PDB entry 1E4H | X-ray diffraction, 1.80 A resolution | chains A and B

# Chain A (and B)
Molecule: Transthyretin
Organism: Homo sapiens
Notes: chain B of this document is another copy of the same molecule, construct and numbering; everything in this record applies to it too
Reference sequence: P02766 (TTHY_HUMAN); residues 1-127 here correspond to UniProt positions 21-147 (UniProt number = residue number + 20)
Amino-acid sequence (127 residues; numbered 1 to 127; the number before each row is that of its first residue):
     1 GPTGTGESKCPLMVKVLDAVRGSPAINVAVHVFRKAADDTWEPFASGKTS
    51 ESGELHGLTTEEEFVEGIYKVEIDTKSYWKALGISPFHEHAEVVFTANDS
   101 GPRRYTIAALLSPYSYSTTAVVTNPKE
Not modelled in the structure: 1-9, 126-127
Construct notes: conflict Glu-63 (Gln in P02766)
Ligand contacts: pentabromophenol (PBR): Lys-15, Leu-17, Ala-108, Leu-110, Thr-119, Val-121
Swiss-Prot annotation at these positions:
  - binding site (L-thyroxine): Lys-15, Glu-54, Ser-117
  - modified residue: Cys-10 (Sulfocysteine), Glu-42 (4-carboxyglutamate), Ser-52 (Phosphoserine)
  - glycosylation: Asn-98 (N-linked (GlcNAc...) asparagine)
What the authors report for this chain:
  - binding site for pentabromophenol: Lys-15, Leu-17, Ala-108, Ser-117, Thr-119, Val-121
  - conformationally variable residues (order/disorder transition, side-chain flip): Leu-17, Ala-97 to Arg-104, Thr-119

# How chain A and chain B interact
Residue-residue contacts - 43 pairs, chain A then chain B:
  Phe-87(A) with Phe-95(B), hydrophobic; Tyr-105(B), hydrophobic; Ile-107(B), hydrophobic; Ala-120(B), hydrophobic
  His-88(A) with Val-93(B); Val-94(B); Thr-118(B)
  Glu-89(A) with Val-94(B), hydrogen bond (backbone-backbone); Thr-96(B), hydrogen bond
  His-90(A) with Val-94(B)
  Glu-92(A) with Glu-92(B); Val-94(B); Tyr-116(B), hydrogen bond (backbone-side chain)
  Val-93(A) with Phe-87(B), hydrophobic; His-88(B)
  Val-94(A) with His-88(B); Glu-89(B), hydrogen bond (backbone-backbone); His-90(B); Glu-92(B)
  Phe-95(A) with Phe-87(B), hydrophobic; Glu-89(B)
  Thr-96(A) with Glu-89(B), hydrogen bond
  Tyr-105(A) with Phe-87(B), hydrophobic
  Ile-107(A) with Phe-87(B), hydrophobic
  Tyr-114(A) with Thr-119(B); Ala-120(B), hydrogen bond (backbone-backbone); Val-122(B), hydrophobic
  Ser-115(A) with Thr-118(B), hydrogen bond (side chain-backbone); Thr-119(B), hydrogen bond
  Tyr-116(A) with Glu-92(B), hydrogen bond (side chain-backbone); Ser-117(B); Thr-118(B), hydrogen bond (backbone-backbone)
  Ser-117(A) with Ser-115(B); Tyr-116(B); Ser-117(B)
  Thr-118(A) with His-88(B); Ser-115(B), hydrogen bond (backbone-side chain); Tyr-116(B), hydrogen bond (backbone-backbone)
  Thr-119(A) with Tyr-114(B); Ser-115(B), hydrogen bond
  Ala-120(A) with Phe-87(B), hydrophobic; Tyr-114(B), hydrogen bond (backbone-backbone)
  Val-122(A) with Tyr-114(B), hydrophobic
Also at the interface, not in a pair above, chain A (21 interface residues in all): Ile-68, Lys-76
Also at the interface, not in a pair above, chain B (21 interface residues in all): Ile-68, Lys-76

# Overview
The chain A/chain B interface involves 21 residues from each chain, with 14 hydrogen bonds. Among the polar
pairs are Glu-89(A)/Thr-96(B), Glu-92(A)/Tyr-116(B) and Ser-115(A)/Thr-118(B). Chain A binds pentabromophenol.
From the paper: a binding site for pentabromophenol at Lys-15(A), Leu-17(A) and Ala-108(A) among others;
conformational variability at Leu-17(A), Ala-97(A) and Thr-119(A).
Chain A and chain B are both Transthyretin (Homo sapiens); the structure, Structure of human transthyretin
complexed with bromophenols: a new mode of binding, was determined by X-ray diffraction, deposited together
with 1E3F and 1E5A.
